Entry 4CN7 (X-ray diffraction, 2.34 A resolution); this record covers chains F and G of the 4 polymer chains in the assembly.

[Chain F]
Molecule: Retinoic acid receptor rxr-alpha
Organism: Homo sapiens
Notes: fragment: dna-binding domain, residues 130-212
UniProt: P19793 (RXRA_HUMAN); numbering as in UniProt (aligned over 130-212)
Amino-acid sequence (87 residues; row label = number of the first residue in the row):
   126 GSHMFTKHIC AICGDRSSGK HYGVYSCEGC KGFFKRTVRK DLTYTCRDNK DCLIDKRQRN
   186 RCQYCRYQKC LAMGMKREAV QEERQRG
Disordered / not traced: 126-130, 211-212
Construct notes: expression tag (126-129)
Metal / ion sites: Zn2+ site 1: Cys135, Cys138, Cys152, Cys155; Zn2+ site 2: Cys171, Cys177, Cys187, Cys190
Swiss-Prot annotation at these positions:
  - DNA-binding region: Cys135 to Met200 (Nuclear receptor)
  - zinc finger (NR C4-type): Cys135 to Cys155, Cys171 to Cys195
  - region: Lys160 to Lys165 (Nuclear localization signal), Lys201 to Gly212 (Hinge)
  - binding site (Zn(2+)): Cys135, Cys138, Cys152, Cys155, Cys171, Cys177, Cys187, Cys190
  - modified residue: Lys145 (N6-acetyllysine)
  - mutagenesis: His133 to Lys156 (Abolishes acetylation by EP300), Lys145 (K145R: Abolishes acetylation by EP300, DNA binding and transcriptional activity. Impairs interaction with EP300), Phe158 to Phe159 (Abolishes nuclear export), Lys160 to Lys165 (Abolishes nuclear localization and transcriptional activity)

[Chain G]
Molecule: 16-nt DNA strand
Sequence (16 nucleotides; numbered 1 to 16; the number before each row is that of its first residue):
     1 CTAGGTCAAA GGTCAG

[Chain F / chain G interface]
Residue-residue contacts (18):
  Lys145(F) - DA9(G)  phosphate contact
  Lys145(F) - DA10(G)  phosphate contact
  His146(F) - DA10(G)  phosphate contact
  Tyr147(F) - DA10(G)  hydrogen bond to the phosphate
  Tyr147(F) - DG11(G)  hydrogen bond to the phosphate
  Lys156(F) - DG11(G)  hydrogen bond to the base
  Lys160(F) - DG11(G)  phosphate contact
  Lys160(F) - DG12(G)  salt bridge to the phosphate
  Arg164(F) - DG11(G)  salt bridge to the phosphate
  Arg164(F) - DG12(G)  salt bridge to the phosphate
  Ala204(F) - DA10(G)  sugar contact
  Val205(F) - DG11(G)  phosphate contact
  Gln206(F) - DA10(G)  phosphate contact
  Gln206(F) - DG11(G)  hydrogen bond to the phosphate
  Glu208(F) - DG12(G)  phosphate contact
  Arg209(F) - DG11(G)  hydrogen bond to the sugar
  Arg209(F) - DG12(G)  hydrogen bond to the phosphate
  Gln210(F) - DG12(G)  phosphate contact
Other interface residues (no listed pair), chain F (14 interface residues in all): Gly148, Glu153
Other interface residues (no listed pair), chain G (5 interface residues in all): DT13

[Overview]
14 residues of chain F face 5 of chain G across their interface, with 6 hydrogen bonds and 3 salt bridges.
Polar contacts include Lys156(F)-DG11(G), Arg209(F)-DG11(G) and Tyr147(F)-DA10(G). UniProt lists a DNA-binding
region, 8 Zn2+-binding residues and 16 mutagenesis sites on chain F.
Here chain F is Retinoic acid receptor rxr-alpha (Homo sapiens) and chain G is a 16-nt DNA strand. Entry 4CN7
(Crystal Structure of the Human Retinoid X Receptor DNA-Binding Domain Bound to an idealized DR1 Response ...)
was determined by X-ray diffraction, deposited together with 4CN3 and 4CN5.
